5L9X - chains A and T of the 3 polymer chains in the assembly; structure by X-ray diffraction, 1.90 A resolution.

# Chain A
Protein: DNA polymerase eta
From: Homo sapiens
Notes: EC 2.7.7.7
UniProtKB: Q9Y253 (POLH_HUMAN); residue numbers follow UniProt; this construct covers 1-432
Chain sequence (435 residues; row label = number of the first residue in the row; numbers below 1 keep their minus sign (Gly-2 is residue -2)):
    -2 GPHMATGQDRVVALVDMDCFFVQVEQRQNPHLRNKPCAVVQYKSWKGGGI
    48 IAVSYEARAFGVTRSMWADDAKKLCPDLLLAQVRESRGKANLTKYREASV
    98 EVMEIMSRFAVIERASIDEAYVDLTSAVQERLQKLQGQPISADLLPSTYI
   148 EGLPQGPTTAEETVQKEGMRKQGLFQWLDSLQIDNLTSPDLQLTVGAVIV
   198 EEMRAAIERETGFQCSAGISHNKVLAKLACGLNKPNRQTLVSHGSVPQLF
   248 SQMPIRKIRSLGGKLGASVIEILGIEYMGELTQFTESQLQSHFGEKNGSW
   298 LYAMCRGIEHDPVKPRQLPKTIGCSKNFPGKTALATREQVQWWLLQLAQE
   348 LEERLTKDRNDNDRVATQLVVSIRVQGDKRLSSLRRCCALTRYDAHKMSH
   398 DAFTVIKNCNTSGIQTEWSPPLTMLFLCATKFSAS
Not modelled in the structure: 155-159
Differences from the reference sequence: expression tag (-2 to 0)
Swiss-Prot annotation at these positions:
  - binding site (Mg(2+)): Asp13, Met14, Asp115, Glu116
  - binding site (Mn(2+)): Asp13, Met14, Asp115, Glu116
  - binding site (a 2'-deoxyribonucleoside 5'-triphosphate): Arg61
  - natural variant: Val37 (deletion: In XPV), Leu75 (deletion: In XPV), Arg93 (R93P: In XPV), Arg111 (R111H: In XPV), Thr122 (T122P: In XPV), Gly153 (G153D: In a breast cancer sample), Thr191 (T191P: In XPV), Gly263 (G263V: In XPV), Val266 (V266D: In XPV), Gly295 (G295R: In XPV), Arg361 (R361S: In XPV)
  - mutagenesis: Tyr52 (Y52A/F: Reduces DNA polymerase activity; Y52E: Reduces DNA polymerase activity. Increases fidelity of replication and reduces translesion bypass), Arg61 (R61A: Reduces enzymatic activity by two-thirds), Ser62 (S62G: Increased DNA polymerase activity and translesion bypass compared to wild-type), Ala68 (A68S/V: Severe reduction in thymine dimer translesion bypass), Asn324 to Pro326 (Reduces binding to chromatin and to monoubiquitinated PCNA. Abolishes binding to monoubiquitinated PCNA; when associated with 705-E--H-713 Del)
Bound ions: Mn2+ site 1: Asp13, Asp115, Glu116 (together with 2'-deoxyadenosine 5'-triphosphate) (shared with 2 residues of chain P); Ca2+: Asp13, Met14, Asp115 (together with 2'-deoxyadenosine 5'-triphosphate); Mn2+ site 2: Asp13, Met14, Asp115 (together with diphosphate) (shared with 1 residue of chain P)
Residues lining bound ligands:
  - : Asp13, Met14, Asp15, Cys16, Asp115, Lys231
  - diphosphate / 2'-deoxyadenosine 5'-triphosphate: Asp13, Met14, Asp15, Cys16, Phe17, Phe18, Ile48, Ala49, Tyr52, Arg55, Arg61, Ile114, Asp115, Glu116, Lys231
From the paper describing this entry:
  - conformationally variable residues (side-chain flip): Arg61
  - catalytic residues: Arg61 (proposed by the authors, not directly observed)

# Chain T
Molecule: 12-nt DNA strand
Sequence (12 nucleotides; row label = number of the first residue in the row):
     1 CATTATGACGCT
Residues lining bound ligands: diphosphate / 2'-deoxyadenosine 5'-triphosphate: DT3, DT4, DA5

# Interface between chain A and chain T
Contacting residue pairs (43; chain A residue first):
  Gln38(A) - DT4(T)  hydrogen bond to the base
  Gln38(A) - DA5(T)  sugar contact
  Tyr39(A) - DT4(T)  phosphate contact
  Tyr39(A) - DA5(T)  hydrogen bond to the phosphate
  Trp42(A) - DA2(T)  stacking on the base
  Gly46(A) - DT3(T)  base contact
  Ile47(A) - DT3(T)  base contact
  Ile48(A) - DT3(T)  base contact
  Arg61(A) - DT3(T)  base contact
  Ser62(A) - DT3(T)  base contact
  Trp64(A) - DA2(T)  phosphate contact
  Trp64(A) - DT3(T)  sugar contact
  Lys86(A) - DT6(T)  salt bridge to the phosphate
  Ala87(A) - DA5(T)  sugar contact
  Leu89(A) - DA5(T)  phosphate contact
  Leu89(A) - DT6(T)  phosphate contact
  Arg93(A) - DT6(T)  salt bridge to the phosphate
  Arg93(A) - DG7(T)  salt bridge to the phosphate
  Lys293(A) - DG10(T)  salt bridge to the phosphate
  Lys311(A) - DC9(T)  phosphate contact
  Arg313(A) - DA8(T)  salt bridge to the phosphate
  Arg313(A) - DC9(T)  salt bridge to the phosphate
  Pro316(A) - DA8(T)  phosphate contact
  Lys317(A) - DA8(T)  hydrogen bond to the phosphate
  Lys317(A) - DC9(T)  salt bridge to the phosphate
  Thr318(A) - DG7(T)  sugar contact
  Thr318(A) - DA8(T)  hydrogen bond to the phosphate
  Ile319(A) - DG7(T)  phosphate contact
  Gly320(A) - DT6(T)  sugar contact
  Gly320(A) - DG7(T)  hydrogen bond to the phosphate
  Cys321(A) - DT6(T)  phosphate contact
  Ser322(A) - DA5(T)  sugar contact
  Ser322(A) - DT6(T)  hydrogen bond to the phosphate
  Lys323(A) - DA5(T)  salt bridge to the phosphate
  Asn324(A) - DT4(T)  sugar contact
  Asn324(A) - DA5(T)  hydrogen bond to the phosphate
  Pro326(A) - DC1(T)  phosphate contact
  Pro326(A) - DA2(T)  base contact
  Gly327(A) - DC1(T)  hydrogen bond to the phosphate
  Gly327(A) - DA2(T)  phosphate contact
  Thr329(A) - DA2(T)  base contact
  Arg351(A) - DT6(T)  salt bridge to the phosphate
  Arg351(A) - DG7(T)  salt bridge to the phosphate
Also at the interface, not in a pair above, chain A (31 interface residues in all): Arg111, Glu347
Also at the interface, not in a pair above, chain T (11 interface residues in all): DC11

# Overview
Chain A and chain T form an interface of 31 and 11 residues respectively; the contacts include 8 hydrogen
bonds, 10 salt bridges and 1 aromatic stacking contact. Among the polar pairs are Gln38(A)-DT4(T),
Tyr39(A)-DA5(T) and Lys317(A)-DA8(T). From the paper: the catalytic residue Arg61(A); conformational
variability at Arg61(A).
Here chain A is DNA polymerase eta (Homo sapiens) and chain T is a 12-nt DNA strand. Entry 5L9X (Human DNA
polymerase eta-DNA ternary complex: reaction with 10 mM Mn2+ for 60s) was determined by X-ray diffraction
together with 5KFA, 5KFB, 5KFC, 5KFD, 5KFE, 5KFF and 28 further entries from the same study.
